PDB entry 2RER | X-ray diffraction, 1.90 A resolution | chain A

== Chain A ==
Molecule: Multifunctional cyclase-dehydratase-3-O-methyl transferase tcmN
From: Streptomyces glaucescens
Notes: fragment: n-terminal domain
UniProtKB: P16559 (TCMN_STRGA); residue numbers follow UniProt; this construct covers 1-170
Sequence (173 residues; numbered -2 to 170; the number before each row is that of its first residue; numbers below 1 keep their minus sign (Gly-2 is residue -2)):
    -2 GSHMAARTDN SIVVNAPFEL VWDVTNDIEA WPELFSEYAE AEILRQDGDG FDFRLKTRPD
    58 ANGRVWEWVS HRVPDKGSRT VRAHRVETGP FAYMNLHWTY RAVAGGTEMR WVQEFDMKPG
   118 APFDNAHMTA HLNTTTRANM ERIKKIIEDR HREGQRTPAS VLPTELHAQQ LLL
Disordered / not traced: -2 to 0, 156-170
Sequence notes: expression tag (-2 to 0)
UniProt features mapped onto this chain:
  - active site: Ser67 (Proton acceptor), Arg69 (Proton donor), Arg82 (Proton donor)
  - mutagenesis: Glu34 (E34A/Q: Decrease in the production of the first ring), Tyr35 (Y35A: Abolishes the production of the first ring; Y35T: Strong decrease in the production of the first ring), Trp63 (W63N: Decrease in the production of the first ring), Arg69 (R69A/D: Abolishes the production of the first ring), Trp108 (W108A/L: Strong decrease in the production of the first ring), Gln110 (Q110H: Strong decrease in the production of the first ring), Asn136 (N136A: Decrease in the production of the first ring)

== Summary ==
Curated annotation (UniProt) lists 3 active-site residues and 7 mutagenesis sites.
Chain A is Multifunctional cyclase-dehydratase-3-O-methyl transferase tcmN (Streptomyces glaucescens); the
structure, Crystal structure of the aromatase/cyclase domain of TcmN from Streptomyces glaucescens, was
determined by X-ray diffraction, deposited together with 2RES and 2REZ.
